8VMY - chains C and A of the 4 polymer chains in the assembly; structure by X-ray diffraction, 1.53 A resolution.

== Chain C ==
Molecule: 21-nt DNA strand
Sequence (21 nucleotides; each row starts with the number of its first residue):
   401 TTGACTCTCT TAAGAGAGTC A
Metal / ion sites: Na+: DA413, DG414 (shared with 1 residue of chain B)

== Chain A ==
Name: Intron-encoded endonuclease I-PpoI
From: Physarum polycephalum
Notes: EC 3.1.-.-
UniProt: Q94702 (PPO1_PHYPO); residues 2-163 here = UniProt positions 2-163
Sequence (162 residues; each row starts with the number of its first residue):
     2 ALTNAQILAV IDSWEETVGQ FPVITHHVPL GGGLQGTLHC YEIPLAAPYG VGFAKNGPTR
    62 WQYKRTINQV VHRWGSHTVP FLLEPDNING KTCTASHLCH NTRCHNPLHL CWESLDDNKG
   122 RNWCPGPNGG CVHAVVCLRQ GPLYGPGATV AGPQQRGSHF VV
Metal / ion sites: Zn2+ site 1: Cys-41, Cys-100, Cys-105, His-110; Mg2+: Asn-119 (shared with 2 residues of chain D); Na+: Asn-119 (shared with 2 residues of chain D); Zn2+ site 2: Cys-125, Cys-132, His-134, Cys-138
What the authors report for this chain:
  - mutagenesis - H78A/H98A, H98A: decreased catalytic activity
  - mutagenesis - H78A: unchanged catalytic activity
  - catalytic residues: His-78, His-98
  - mutagenesis - H98A: abolished binding to metal ion

== Interface between chain C and chain A ==
Residue-residue contacts (18; chain C residue first):
  DT401(C) with Thr-67(A), phosphate contact
  DT402(C) with Arg-66(A), salt bridge to the phosphate; Thr-67(A), base contact
  DG403(C) with Val-52(A), phosphate contact; Gly-53(A), hydrogen bond to the phosphate; Lys-65(A), hydrogen bond to the base
  DA404(C) with Ala-48(A), phosphate contact; Pro-49(A), phosphate contact; Ala-55(A), base contact; Lys-65(A), base contact
  DC405(C) with Ala-48(A), phosphate contact; Lys-56(A), base contact
  DT406(C) with Lys-56(A), base contact; Asn-57(A), base contact
  DC407(C) with Asn-57(A), hydrogen bond to the base
  DT411(C) with Leu-116(A), base contact; Lys-120(A), hydrogen bond to the base
  DA412(C) with Asp-117(A), sugar contact
Interface residues without a listed pair, chain C (11 interface residues in all): DT408, DT410
Interface residues without a listed pair, chain A (17 interface residues in all): Tyr-50, Phe-54, Val-72, Arg-74

== In short ==
11 residues of chain C face 17 of chain A across their interface, with 4 hydrogen bonds and 1 salt bridge.
Polar pairs include DG403(C)/Lys-65(A), DC407(C)/Asn-57(A) and DT411(C)/Lys-120(A). DA413(C) and DG414(C)
coordinate Na+. The paper reports catalytic residues His-78(A) and His-98(A); H78A/H98A and H98A of chain A
reduce catalytic activity.
Here chain C is a 21-nt DNA strand and chain A is Intron-encoded endonuclease I-PpoI (Physarum polycephalum).
Entry 8VMY (Homing endonuclease I-PpoI-DNA complex:reaction at pH6.0 (K+ MES) with 500 uM Mg2+ for 20s) was
determined by X-ray diffraction (same publication as 8VMO, 8VMP, 8VMQ, 8VMR, 8VMS, 8VMT and 35 further
entries).
